Entry 7PW5 (electron microscopy, 3.40 A resolution); this record covers chains A and B of the 3 polymer chains in the assembly.

# Chain A
Name: SMG1, Serine/threonine-protein kinase SMG1
From: Homo sapiens
Notes: EC 2.7.11.1
Reference sequence: Q96Q15 (SMG1_HUMAN); numbering as in UniProt; present here: 311-1638, 1727-1978, 2035-2056, 2088-3661
Chain sequence (3657 residues; numbered 1 to 3661 plus 42 insertion-coded residues; 46 numbers in that range are skipped by the numbering (no residue carries them; nothing is unmodelled there); the number before each row is that of its first residue; a row labelled like 1638A-1638K holds insertion residues (1638A, then the next letters in order); X marks 481 residues of unknown identity (built as UNK)):
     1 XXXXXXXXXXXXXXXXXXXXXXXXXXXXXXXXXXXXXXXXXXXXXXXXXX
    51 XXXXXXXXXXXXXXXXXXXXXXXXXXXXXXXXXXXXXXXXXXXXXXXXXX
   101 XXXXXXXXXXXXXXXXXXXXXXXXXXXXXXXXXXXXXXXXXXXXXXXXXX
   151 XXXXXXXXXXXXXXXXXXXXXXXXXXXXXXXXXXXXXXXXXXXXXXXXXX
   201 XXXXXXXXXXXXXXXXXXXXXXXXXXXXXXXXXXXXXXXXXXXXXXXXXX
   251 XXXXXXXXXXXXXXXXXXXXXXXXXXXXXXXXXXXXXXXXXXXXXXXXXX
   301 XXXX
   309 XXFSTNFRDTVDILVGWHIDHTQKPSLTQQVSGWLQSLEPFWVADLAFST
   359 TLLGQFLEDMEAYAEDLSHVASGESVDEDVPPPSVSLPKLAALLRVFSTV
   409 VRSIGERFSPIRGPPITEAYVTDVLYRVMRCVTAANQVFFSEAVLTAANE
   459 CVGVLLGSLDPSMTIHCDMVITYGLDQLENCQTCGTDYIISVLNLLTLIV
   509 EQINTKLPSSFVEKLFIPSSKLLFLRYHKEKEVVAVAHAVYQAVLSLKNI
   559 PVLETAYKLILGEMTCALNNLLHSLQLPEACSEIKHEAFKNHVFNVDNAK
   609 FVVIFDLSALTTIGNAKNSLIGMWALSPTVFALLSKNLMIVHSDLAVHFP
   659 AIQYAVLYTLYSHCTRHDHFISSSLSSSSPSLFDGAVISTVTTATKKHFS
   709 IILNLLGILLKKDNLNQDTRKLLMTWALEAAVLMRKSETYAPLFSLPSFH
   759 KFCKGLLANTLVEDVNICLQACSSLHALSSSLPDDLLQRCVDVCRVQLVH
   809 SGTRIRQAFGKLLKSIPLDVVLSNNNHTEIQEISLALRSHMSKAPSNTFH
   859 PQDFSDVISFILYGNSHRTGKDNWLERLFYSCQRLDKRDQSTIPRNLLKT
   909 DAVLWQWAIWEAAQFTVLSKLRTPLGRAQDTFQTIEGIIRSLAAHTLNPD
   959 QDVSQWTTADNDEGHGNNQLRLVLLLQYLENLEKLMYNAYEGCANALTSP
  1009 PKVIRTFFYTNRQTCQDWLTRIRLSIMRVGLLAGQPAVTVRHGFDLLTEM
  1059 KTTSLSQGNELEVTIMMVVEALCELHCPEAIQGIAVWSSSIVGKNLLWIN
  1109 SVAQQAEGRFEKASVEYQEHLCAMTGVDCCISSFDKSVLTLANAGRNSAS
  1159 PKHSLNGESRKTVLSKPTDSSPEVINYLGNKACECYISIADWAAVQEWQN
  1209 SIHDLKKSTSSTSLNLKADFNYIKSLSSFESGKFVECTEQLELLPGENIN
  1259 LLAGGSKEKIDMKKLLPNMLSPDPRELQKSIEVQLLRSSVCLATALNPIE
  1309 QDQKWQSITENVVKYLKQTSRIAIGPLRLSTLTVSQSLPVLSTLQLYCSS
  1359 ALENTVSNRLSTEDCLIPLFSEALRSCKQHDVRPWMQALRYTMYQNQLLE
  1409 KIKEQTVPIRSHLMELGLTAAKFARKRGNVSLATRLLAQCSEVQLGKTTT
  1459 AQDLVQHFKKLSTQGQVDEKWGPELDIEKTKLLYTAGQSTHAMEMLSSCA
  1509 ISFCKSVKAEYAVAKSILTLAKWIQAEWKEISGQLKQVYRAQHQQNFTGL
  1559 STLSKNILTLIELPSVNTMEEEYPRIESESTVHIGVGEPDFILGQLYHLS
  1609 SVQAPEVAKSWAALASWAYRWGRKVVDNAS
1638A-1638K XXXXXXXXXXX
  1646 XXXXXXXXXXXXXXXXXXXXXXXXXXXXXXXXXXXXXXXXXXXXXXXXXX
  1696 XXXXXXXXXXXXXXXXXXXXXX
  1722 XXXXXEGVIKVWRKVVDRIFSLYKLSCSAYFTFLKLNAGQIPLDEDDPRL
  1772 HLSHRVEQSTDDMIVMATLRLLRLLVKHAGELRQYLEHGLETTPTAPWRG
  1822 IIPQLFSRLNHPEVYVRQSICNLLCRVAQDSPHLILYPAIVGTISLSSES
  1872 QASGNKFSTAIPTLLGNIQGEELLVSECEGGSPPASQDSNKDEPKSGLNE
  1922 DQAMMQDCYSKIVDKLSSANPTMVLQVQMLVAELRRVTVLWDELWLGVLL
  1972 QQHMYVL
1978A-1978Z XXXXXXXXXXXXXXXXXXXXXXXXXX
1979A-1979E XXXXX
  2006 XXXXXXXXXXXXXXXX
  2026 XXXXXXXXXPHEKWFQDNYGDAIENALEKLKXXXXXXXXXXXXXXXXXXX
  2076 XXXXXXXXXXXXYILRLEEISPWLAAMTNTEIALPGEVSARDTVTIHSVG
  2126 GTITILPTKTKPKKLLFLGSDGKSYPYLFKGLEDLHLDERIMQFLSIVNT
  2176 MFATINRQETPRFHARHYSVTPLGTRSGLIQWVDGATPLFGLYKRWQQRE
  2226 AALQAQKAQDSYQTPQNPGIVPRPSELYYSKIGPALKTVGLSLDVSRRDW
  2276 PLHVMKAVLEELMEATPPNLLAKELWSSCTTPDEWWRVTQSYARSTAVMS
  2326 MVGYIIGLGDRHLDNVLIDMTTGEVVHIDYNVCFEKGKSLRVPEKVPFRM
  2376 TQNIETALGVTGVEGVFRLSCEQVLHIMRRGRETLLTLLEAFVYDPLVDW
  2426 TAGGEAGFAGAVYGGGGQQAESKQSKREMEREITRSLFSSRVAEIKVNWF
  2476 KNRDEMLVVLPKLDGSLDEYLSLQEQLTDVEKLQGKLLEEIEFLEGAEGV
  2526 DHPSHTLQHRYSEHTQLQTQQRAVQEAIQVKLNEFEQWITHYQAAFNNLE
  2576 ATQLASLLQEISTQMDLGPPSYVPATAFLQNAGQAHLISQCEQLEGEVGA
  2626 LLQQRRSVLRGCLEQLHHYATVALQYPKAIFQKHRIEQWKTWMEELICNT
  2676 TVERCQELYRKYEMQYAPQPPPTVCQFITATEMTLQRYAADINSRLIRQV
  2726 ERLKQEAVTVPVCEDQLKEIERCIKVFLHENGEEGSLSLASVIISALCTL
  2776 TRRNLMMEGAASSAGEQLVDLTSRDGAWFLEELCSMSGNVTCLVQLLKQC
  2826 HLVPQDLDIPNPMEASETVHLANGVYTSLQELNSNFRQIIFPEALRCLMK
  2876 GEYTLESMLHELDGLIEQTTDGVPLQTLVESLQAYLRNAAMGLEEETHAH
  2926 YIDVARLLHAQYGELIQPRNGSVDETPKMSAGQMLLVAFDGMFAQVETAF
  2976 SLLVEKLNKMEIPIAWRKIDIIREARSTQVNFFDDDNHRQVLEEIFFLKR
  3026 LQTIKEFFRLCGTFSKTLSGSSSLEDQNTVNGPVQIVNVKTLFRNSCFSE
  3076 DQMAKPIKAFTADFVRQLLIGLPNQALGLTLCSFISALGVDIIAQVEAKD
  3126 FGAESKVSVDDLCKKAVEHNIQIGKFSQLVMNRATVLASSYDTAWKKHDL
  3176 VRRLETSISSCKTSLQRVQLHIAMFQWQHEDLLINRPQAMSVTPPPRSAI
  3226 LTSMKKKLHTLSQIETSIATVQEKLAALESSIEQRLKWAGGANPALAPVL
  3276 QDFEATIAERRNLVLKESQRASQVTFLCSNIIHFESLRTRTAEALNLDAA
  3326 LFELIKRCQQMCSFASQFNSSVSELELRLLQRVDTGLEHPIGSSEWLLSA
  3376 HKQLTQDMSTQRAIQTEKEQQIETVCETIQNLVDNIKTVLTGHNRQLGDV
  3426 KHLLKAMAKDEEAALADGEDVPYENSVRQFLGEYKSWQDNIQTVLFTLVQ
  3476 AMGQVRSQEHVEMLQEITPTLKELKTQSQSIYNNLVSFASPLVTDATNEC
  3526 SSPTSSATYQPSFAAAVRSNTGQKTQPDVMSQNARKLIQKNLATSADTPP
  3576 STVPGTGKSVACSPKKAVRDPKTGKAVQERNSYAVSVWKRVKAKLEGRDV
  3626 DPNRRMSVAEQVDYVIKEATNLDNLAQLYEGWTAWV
Unresolved in the structure: 1-146, 157-161, 176-190, 202-206, 225-228, 245-247, 266, 286-289, 309-310, 325-333, 348-354, 377-391, 413-426, 627-631, 683-697, 878-880, 896-899, 1061-1066, 1100-1102, 1152-1177, 1260-1268, 1306-1312, 1451-1456, 1468-1477, 1553-1557, 1574-1583, 1638A-1638K, 1658-1662, 1678-1702, 1722-1726, 1760-1778, 1866-1922, 1960-1961, 1978A-1978Z, 1979A-1979E, 2026-2034, 2057-2067, 2084-2087, 2096-2099, 2233-2244, 2428-3606
Construct notes: conflict Arg743 (Lys in Q96Q15), Ser1209 (Ala in Q96Q15)
Swiss-Prot annotation at these positions:
  - region: Ile2130 to Lys2136 (G-loop), Gly2332 to Asn2340 (Catalytic loop), His2352 to Thr2376 (Activation loop)
  - natural variant: Ser2171 (S2171C: In a breast pleomorphic lobular carcinoma sample), Ile3239 (I3239T: In a breast infiltrating ductal carcinoma sample), Lys3583 (K3583Q: In a breast infiltrating ductal carcinoma sample)
  - modified residue: Thr3550 (Phosphothreonine), Ser3556 (Phosphoserine), Ser3570 (Phosphoserine), Thr3573 (Phosphothreonine), Thr3577 (Phosphothreonine)
  - mutagenesis: Asp2335 (D2335A: Loss of function)
Residues lining bound ligands:
  - 88C (1-[4-[4-[2-[[4-chloranyl-3-(diethylsulfamoyl)phenyl]amino]pyrimidin-4-yl]pyridin-2-yl]phenyl]-3-methyl-urea): Lys2155, Asp2159, Leu2160, Asp2163, Tyr2193, Ile2205, Gln2206, Trp2207, Val2208, Ala2211, Pro2213, Asp2339, Leu2342, Ile2353, Asp2354, Asn2356
  - inositol hexakisphosphate (IHP): Lys1386, Arg1433, Lys1434, Lys1489, Tyr1519, Lys1523, Lys1530, Lys1617
Reported in the primary citation:
  - specificity-determining residues: Pro2213, Asp2339, Asn2356 (proposed by the authors, not directly observed)

# Chain B
Name: Protein SMG8
From: Homo sapiens
Reference sequence: Q8ND04 (SMG8_HUMAN); residue numbers follow UniProt; this construct covers 1-991
Chain sequence (991 residues; numbered 1 to 991; the number before each row is that of its first residue):
     1 MAGPVSLRDLLMGASAWMGSESPGGSPTEGGGSAAGGPEPPWREDEICVV
    51 GIFGKTALRLNSEKFSLVNTVCDRQVFPLFRHQDPGDPGPGIRTEAGAVG
   101 EAGGAEDPGAAAGGSVRGSGAVAEGNRTEAGSQDYSLLQAYYSQESKVLY
   151 LLLTSICDNSQLLRACRALQSGEAGGGLSLPHAEAHEFWKHQEKLQCLSL
   201 LYLFSVCHILLLVHPTCSFDITYDRVFRALDGLRQKVLPLLKTAIKDCPV
   251 GKDWKLNCRPCPPRLLFLFQLNGALKVEPPRNQDPAHPDKPKKHSPKRRL
   301 QHALEDQIYRIFRKSRVLTNQSINCLFTVPANQAFVYIVPGSQEEDPVGM
   351 LLDQLRSHCTVKDPESLLVPAPLSGPRRYQVMRQHSRQQLSFHIDSSSSS
   401 SSGQLVDFTLREFLWQHVELVLSKKGFDDSVGRNPQPSHFELPTYQKWIS
   451 AASKLYEVAIDGKEEDLGSPTGELTSKILSSIKVLEGFLDIDTKFSENRC
   501 QKALPMAHSAYQSNLPHNYTMTVHKNQLAQALRVYSQHARGPAFHKYAMQ
   551 LHEDCYKFWSNGHQLCEERSLTDQHCVHKFHSLPKSGEKPEADRNPPVLY
   601 HNSRARSTGACNCGRKQAPRDDPFDIKAANYDFYQLLEEKCCGKLDHINF
   651 PVFEPSTPDPAPAKNESSPAPPDSDADKLKEKEPQTQGESTSLSLALSLG
   701 QSTDSLGTYPADPQAGGDNPEVHGQVEVKTEKRPNFVDRQASTVEYLPGM
   751 LHSNCPKGLLPKFSSWSLVKLGPAKSYNFHTGLDQQGFIPGTNYLMPWDI
   801 VIRTRAEDEGDLDTNSWPAPNKAIPGKRSAVVMGRGRRRDDIARAFVGFE
   851 YEDSRGRRFMCSGPDKVMKVMGSGPKESALKALNSDMPLYILSSSQGRGL
   901 KPHYAQLMRLFVVVPDAPLQIILMPQVQPGPPPCPVFYPEKQEITLPPDG
   951 LWVLRFPYAYVTERGPCFPPKENVQLMSYKVLRGVLKAVTQ
Unresolved in the structure: 1-3, 14-38, 82-132, 173-180, 276-294, 361-407, 459-475, 486-487, 512-522, 666-738, 805-837
Swiss-Prot annotation at these positions:
  - modified residue: Ser115 (Phosphoserine), Ser469 (Phosphoserine), Ser668 (Phosphoserine), Ser742 (Phosphoserine), Ser895 (Phosphoserine), Arg898 (Omega-N-methylarginine)
  - natural variant: His208 (H208R: In ALKUS), Arg839 to Gln991 (deletion: In ALKUS)

# Chain A / chain B interface
Pairs across the interface - 22 pairs, chain A then chain B:
  Thr491(A) - Arg74(B)  hydrogen bond (backbone-side chain)
  Cys492(A) - Arg74(B)
  Thr494(A) - Asp73(B)
  Tyr535(A) - Leu79(B)
  Tyr535(A) - Phe80(B)  hydrophobic
  His536(A) - Gln75(B)
  Asp605(A) - Phe80(B)
  Asn606(A) - Phe80(B)
  Phe609(A) - Phe80(B)  hydrophobic
  Phe609(A) - Pro347(B)  hydrophobic
  Phe609(A) - Leu351(B)  hydrophobic
  Ile612(A) - Val348(B)  hydrophobic
  Ile612(A) - Leu351(B)  hydrophobic
  Phe613(A) - Leu351(B)  hydrophobic
  Ser616(A) - Leu355(B)
  Thr619(A) - Leu355(B)
  Thr619(A) - Cys359(B)
  Asn623(A) - Cys359(B)
  Tyr666(A) - Arg356(B)
  Tyr666(A) - Cys359(B)  hydrophobic
  Ser670(A) - Cys359(B)
  Arg674(A) - Cys359(B)  hydrogen bond (side chain-backbone)
Other interface residues (no listed pair), chain A (25 interface residues in all): Gly493, Lys537, Val542, Ala543, His546, Lys608, Ala659, Tyr662, Ala663
Other interface residues (no listed pair), chain B (17 interface residues in all): Glu344, Met350, Leu352, Gln354, His358, Thr360

# In short
The interface between chain A and chain B involves 25 residues on one side and 17 on the other, with 2
hydrogen bonds. Among the polar pairs are Thr491(A)-Arg74(B) and Arg674(A)-Cys359(B). Bound to chain A:
inositol hexakisphosphate and compound 88C. From UniProt: one mutagenesis site on chain A. The paper reports
specificity determinants Pro2213(A), Asp2339(A) and Asn2356(A).
Chain A is SMG1, Serine/threonine-protein kinase SMG1 and chain B is Protein SMG8, both from Homo sapiens; the
structure, Human SMG1-8-9 kinase complex with AlphaFold predicted SMG8 C-terminus, bound to a SMG1 inhibitor,
was determined by electron microscopy (same publication as 7PW4, 7PW6, 7PW7, 7PW8 and 7PW9).
